2VCH - chain A; structure by X-ray diffraction, 1.45 A resolution.

== Chain A ==
Name: Hydroquinone glucosyltransferase
Organism: Arabidopsis thaliana
Notes: EC 2.4.1.218
UniProt: Q9M156 (HQGT_ARATH); numbering as in UniProt (aligned over 1-480)
Chain sequence (480 residues; row label = number of the first residue in the row):
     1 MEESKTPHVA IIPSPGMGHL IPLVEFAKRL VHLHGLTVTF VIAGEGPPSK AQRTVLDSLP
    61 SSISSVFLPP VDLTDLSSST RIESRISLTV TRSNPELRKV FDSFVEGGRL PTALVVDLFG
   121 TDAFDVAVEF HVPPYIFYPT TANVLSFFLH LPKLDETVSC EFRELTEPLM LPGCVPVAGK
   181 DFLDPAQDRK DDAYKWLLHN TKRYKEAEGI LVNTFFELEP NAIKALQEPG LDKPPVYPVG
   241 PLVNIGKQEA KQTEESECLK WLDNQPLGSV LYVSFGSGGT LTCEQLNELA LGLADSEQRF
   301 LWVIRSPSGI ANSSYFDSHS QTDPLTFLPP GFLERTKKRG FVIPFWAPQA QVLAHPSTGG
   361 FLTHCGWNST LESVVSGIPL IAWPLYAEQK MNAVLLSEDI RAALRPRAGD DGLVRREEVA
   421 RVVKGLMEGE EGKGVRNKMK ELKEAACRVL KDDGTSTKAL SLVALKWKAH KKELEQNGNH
Not modelled in the structure: 1-5, 50, 251-255, 318-319, 477-480
Residues lining bound ligands: UDP (uridine-5'-diphosphate): Gly18, Ile21, Tyr272, Ser274, Gly276, Ser277, Gly278, Val303, Arg305, Phe345, Trp346, Ala347, Gln349, Ala350, His364, Gly366, Trp367, Asn368, Ser369, Glu372, Tyr386, Gln389

== Overview ==
Chain A binds UDP.
Chain A is Hydroquinone glucosyltransferase (Arabidopsis thaliana); the structure, Characterization and
engineering of the bifunctional N- and O- glucosyltransferase involved in xenobiotic metabolism in plants, was
determined by X-ray diffraction (same publication as 2VG8 and 2VCE).
